6XJW - chains A and H of the 3 polymer chains in the assembly; structure by X-ray diffraction, 1.92 A resolution.

Chain A:
Molecule: Self-alkylating Ribozyme
Sequence (58 nucleotides; each row starts with the number of its first residue):
     1 GGCCGCUCCA GAAGAGGGCC CCCUUGCCCG UUAUCGGGGG CUAGGCUCGA UGUCGGCC
Glycans and other covalent adducts: 2-{[(4R)-4-hydroxyhexyl]oxy}ethyl pentanoate (97C) linked to G16
Small-molecule neighbours: 97C (2-{[(4R)-4-hydroxyhexyl]oxy}ethyl pentanoate): A15, G17, U42, A43, G45, C46

Chain H:
Name: Fab HAVx Heavy Chain
Organism: Homo sapiens
Notes: antibody fragment or engineered binder
Amino-acid sequence (228 residues; each row starts with the number of its first residue):
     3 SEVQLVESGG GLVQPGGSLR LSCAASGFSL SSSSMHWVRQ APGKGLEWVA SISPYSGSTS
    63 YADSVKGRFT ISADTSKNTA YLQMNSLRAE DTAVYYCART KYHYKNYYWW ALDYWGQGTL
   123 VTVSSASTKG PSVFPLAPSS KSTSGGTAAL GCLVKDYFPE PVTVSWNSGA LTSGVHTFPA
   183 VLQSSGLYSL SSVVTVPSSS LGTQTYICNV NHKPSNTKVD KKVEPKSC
Disulfides: Cys-25/Cys-99, Cys-154/Cys-210

Interface between chain A and chain H:
Contacting residue pairs (20):
  U25(A) / Tyr-109(H)  sugar contact
  U25(A) / Tyr-110(H)  hydrogen bond to the base
  G30(A) / Tyr-109(H)  stacking on the base
  U32(A) / Ser-33(H)  hydrogen bond to the base
  U32(A) / Ser-55(H)  hydrogen bond to the sugar
  U32(A) / Tyr-57(H)  stacking on the base
  U32(A) / Ser-58(H)  hydrogen bond to the sugar
  U32(A) / Tyr-104(H)  stacking on the base
  U32(A) / Trp-111(H)  base contact
  A33(A) / Ser-55(H)  phosphate contact
  A33(A) / Ser-58(H)  hydrogen bond to the phosphate
  A33(A) / Ser-60(H)  phosphate contact
  A33(A) / Tyr-104(H)  base contact
  A33(A) / His-105(H)  hydrogen bond to the base
  A33(A) / Asn-108(H)  hydrogen bond to the base
  A33(A) / Tyr-109(H)  base contact
  A33(A) / Tyr-110(H)  base contact
  A33(A) / Trp-111(H)  hydrogen bond to the phosphate
  U34(A) / Tyr-110(H)  stacking on the base
  U34(A) / Trp-111(H)  hydrogen bond to the phosphate
Other interface residues (no listed pair), chain H (14 interface residues in all): Ser-34, Ser-35, Tyr-106

Overview:
Chain A and chain H form an interface of 5 and 14 residues respectively; the contacts include 9 hydrogen bonds
and 4 aromatic stacking contacts. Polar contacts include U25(A)/Tyr-110(H), U32(A)/Ser-33(H) and
A33(A)/His-105(H). Compound 97C is covalently linked to G16(A).
Chain A is Self-alkylating Ribozyme and chain H is Fab HAVx Heavy Chain (Homo sapiens); the structure, Crystal
structure of a self-alkylating ribozyme - alkylated form without biotin moiety, was determined by X-ray
diffraction (same publication as 6XJQ, 6XJY and 6XJZ).
